Entry 4C56 (X-ray diffraction, 2.90 A resolution); this record covers chains J and K of the 6 polymer chains in the assembly.

Chain J:
Protein: HLA class II histocompatibility antigen, dr alpha chain
Source organism: Homo sapiens
Notes: fragment: immunoglobulin domain
UniProtKB: P01903 (DRA_HUMAN); residues 1-182 here correspond to UniProt positions 26-207 (UniProt number = residue number + 25)
Amino-acid sequence (182 residues; row label = number of the first residue in the row):
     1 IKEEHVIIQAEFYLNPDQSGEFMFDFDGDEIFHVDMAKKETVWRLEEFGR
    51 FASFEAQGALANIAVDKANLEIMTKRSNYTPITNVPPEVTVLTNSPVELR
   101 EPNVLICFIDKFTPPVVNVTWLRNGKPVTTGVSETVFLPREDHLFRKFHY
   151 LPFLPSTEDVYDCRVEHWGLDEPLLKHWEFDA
Not modelled in the structure: 1-2, 181-182
Cystine bridges: C107-C163
Curated features (UniProtKB/Swiss-Prot):
  - region: E179 to A182 (Connecting peptide)
  - site: Q9 (Self- and pathogen-derived peptide antigen), G49 (Self-peptide antigen), F51 (Self- and pathogen-derived peptide antigen), A52 (Self-peptide antigen), S53 (Self- and pathogen-derived peptide antigen), E55 (Pathogen-derived peptide antigen), N62 (Self- and pathogen-derived peptide antigen), N69 (Pathogen-derived peptide antigen), R76 (Self- and pathogen-derived peptide antigen)
  - glycosylation (N-linked (GlcNAc...) asparagine): N78, N118

Chain K:
Protein: MHC class II antigen
Source organism: Homo sapiens
Notes: fragment: immunoglobulin domain
UniProtKB: A9JJF6 (A9JJF6_HUMAN); residues 1-190 here correspond to UniProt positions 30-219 (UniProt number = residue number + 29)
Amino-acid sequence (190 residues; each row starts with the number of its first residue):
     1 GDTRPRFLWQLKFECHFFNGTERVRLLERCIYNQEESVRFDSDVGEYRAV
    51 TELGRPDAEYWNSQKDLLEQRRAAVDTYCRHNYGVGESFTVQRRVEPKVT
   101 VYPSKTQPLQHHNLLVCSVSGFYPGSIEVRWFRNGQEEKAGVVSTGLIQN
   151 GDWTFQTLVMLETVPRSGEVYTCQVEHPSVTSPLTVEWRA
Not modelled in the structure: 1
Cystine bridges: C15-C79, C117-C173

How chain J and chain K interact:
Residue-residue contacts (127):
  E3(J) with F18(K)
  E4(J) with F17(K), hydrogen bond (backbone-backbone); F18(K); N19(K), hydrogen bond (side chain-backbone)
  H5(J) with C15(K); H16(K); F17(K), hydrogen bond (backbone-backbone); V91(K)
  V6(J) with C15(K); H16(K)
  I7(J) with F13(K); E14(K); C15(K), hydrogen bond (backbone-backbone); F17(K), hydrophobic
  I8(J) with F13(K); E14(K)
  Q9(J) with L11(K); K12(K); F13(K), hydrogen bond (backbone-backbone); Y78(K), hydrogen bond
  A10(J) with L11(K)
  E11(J) with Q10(K); L11(K), hydrogen bond (backbone-backbone); F13(K)
  F12(J) with L8(K), hydrophobic; W9(K); Q10(K)
  Y13(J) with F7(K); L8(K); W9(K), hydrogen bond (backbone-backbone)
  L14(J) with R6(K); F7(K); L8(K), hydrophobic
  N15(J) with R6(K); F7(K), hydrogen bond (backbone-backbone)
  P16(J) with R4(K); P5(K); R6(K)
  D17(J) with R6(K), salt bridge
  F24(J) with Y78(K), hydrophobic; N82(K)
  F26(J) with T90(K); V91(K), hydrophobic; Y123(K); W153(K), hydrophobic
  D27(J) with Q149(K), hydrogen bond (backbone-side chain)
  G28(J) with Q149(K)
  D29(J) with Y123(K); Q149(K); G151(K); W153(K)
  E30(J) with W153(K), hydrogen bond (backbone-side chain)
  I31(J) with F89(K), hydrophobic
  R44(J) with G151(K), hydrogen bond (side chain-backbone); D152(K); W153(K)
  L45(J) with R93(K); W153(K)
  F48(J) with F89(K), hydrophobic; W153(K)
  F51(J) with F89(K), hydrophobic
  A52(J) with V85(K), hydrophobic; F89(K), hydrophobic
  D66(J) with W9(K); L11(K)
  N69(J) with W9(K)
  L70(J) with F7(K); L8(K); W9(K), hydrophobic; Y32(K), hydrophobic
  M73(J) with W9(K), hydrophobic; Y32(K), hydrophobic; S37(K); L53(K); D57(K)
  T74(J) with F7(K); Y32(K)
  R76(J) with L53(K), hydrogen bond (side chain-backbone); P56(K); D57(K), salt bridge
  S77(J) with Y32(K), hydrogen bond; L53(K)
  Y79(J) with F7(K)
  T80(J) with F7(K); Y32(K), hydrogen bond (backbone-side chain); N33(K), hydrogen bond (backbone-side chain)
  P81(J) with P5(K), hydrophobic; R6(K); F7(K), hydrophobic; N33(K), hydrogen bond (backbone-side chain)
  I82(J) with R6(K), hydrogen bond (backbone-backbone); L8(K), hydrophobic; N33(K)
  V85(J) with Q34(K)
  L92(J) with I148(K), hydrophobic; Q156(K)
  T93(J) with Q156(K), hydrogen bond (backbone-side chain)
  N94(J) with S120(K); D152(K)
  S95(J) with S120(K)
  P96(J) with T100(K); S118(K); S120(K)
  I106(J) with N150(K)
  T113(J) with L8(K); Q34(K)
  P115(J) with L8(K)
  P139(J) with K12(K)
  R140(J) with K12(K), hydrogen bond (backbone-side chain)
  E141(J) with E14(K); R29(K), salt bridge
  H143(J) with Q10(K); K12(K), hydrogen bond; R29(K), hydrogen bond; I31(K); Q34(K); E36(K), salt bridge
  F145(J) with L8(K), hydrophobic; Q10(K)
  R146(J) with Q149(K), hydrogen bond
  F148(J) with Q149(K); N150(K)
  Y150(J) with N150(K), hydrogen bond (side chain-backbone); G151(K); D152(K), hydrogen bond (side chain-backbone)
  W168(J) with D2(K); R6(K)
Other interface residues (no listed pair), chain J (61 interface residues in all): E47, T83, P114, D142, L144
Other interface residues (no listed pair), chain K (50 interface residues in all): Y83, S88, Y102, T154, F155

In short:
61 residues of chain J face 50 of chain K across their interface; the contacts include 25 hydrogen bonds and 4
salt bridges. Among the polar pairs are D17(J)-R6(K), R76(J)-D57(K) and E141(J)-R29(K).
Here chain J is HLA class II histocompatibility antigen, dr alpha chain and chain K is MHC class II antigen,
both from Homo sapiens. Entry 4C56 (X-ray structure of the complex between staphylococcal enterotoxin B, T
cell receptor and major histocompatibility complex ...) was determined by X-ray diffraction.
